4KO0 - chains A and B; structure by X-ray diffraction, 1.95 A resolution.

== Chain A ==
Protein: HIV-1 reverse transcriptase, p66 subunit
From: Human immunodeficiency virus type 1
Notes: EC 2.7.7.49; fragment: p66
UniProt: P03366 (POL_HV1B1); residues 1-555 here correspond to UniProt positions 600-1154 (UniProt number = residue number + 599)
Amino-acid sequence (557 residues; numbered -1 to 555; the number before each row is that of its first residue; numbers below 1 keep their minus sign (Met-1 is residue -1)):
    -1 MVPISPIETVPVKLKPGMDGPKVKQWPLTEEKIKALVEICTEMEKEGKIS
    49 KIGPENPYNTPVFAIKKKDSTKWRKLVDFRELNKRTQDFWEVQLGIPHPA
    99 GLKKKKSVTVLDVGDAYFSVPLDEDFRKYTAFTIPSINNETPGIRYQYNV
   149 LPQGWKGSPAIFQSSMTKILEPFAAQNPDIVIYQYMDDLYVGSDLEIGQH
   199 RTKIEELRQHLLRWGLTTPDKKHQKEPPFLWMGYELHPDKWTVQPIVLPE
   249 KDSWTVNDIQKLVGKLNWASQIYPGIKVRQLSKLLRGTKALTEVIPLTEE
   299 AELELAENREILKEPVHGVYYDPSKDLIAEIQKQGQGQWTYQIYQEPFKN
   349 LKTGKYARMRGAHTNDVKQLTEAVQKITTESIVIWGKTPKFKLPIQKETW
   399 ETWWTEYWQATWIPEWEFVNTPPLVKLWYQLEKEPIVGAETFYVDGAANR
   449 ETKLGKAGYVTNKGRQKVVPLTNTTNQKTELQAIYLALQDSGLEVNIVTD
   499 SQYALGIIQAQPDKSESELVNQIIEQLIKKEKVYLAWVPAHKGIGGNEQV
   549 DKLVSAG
Disordered / not traced: 555
Construct notes: expression tag (-1 to 0); engineered mutation Ala172 (Lys771 in P03366), Ala173 (Lys772 in P03366), Ser280 (Cys879 in P03366)
Residues lining bound ligands: JLJ (4-[(4-methoxypyrimidin-2-yl)amino]-2-[(3-methylbut-2-en-1-yl)oxy]benzonitrile): Pro95, Leu100, Lys101, Lys103, Val106, Val179, Ile180, Tyr181, Tyr188, Gly190, Pro225, Phe227, Trp229, Leu234, His235, Pro236, Tyr318
Curated features (UniProtKB/Swiss-Prot):
  - region: Phe227 to His235 (RT 'primer grip')
  - motif: Trp398 to Trp414 (Tryptophan repeat motif)
  - binding site (Mg(2+)): Asp110, Asp185, Asp186, Asp443, Glu478, Asp498, Asp549
  - site: Trp401 (Essential for RT p66/p51 heterodimerization), Trp414 (Essential for RT p66/p51 heterodimerization), Phe440, Tyr441 (Cleavage)
What the authors report for this chain:
  - binding site for JLJ: Lys101, Tyr181, Tyr188, Phe227, Trp229
  - mutagenesis - Y181C: decreased binding to JLJ (citing earlier work)

== Chain B ==
Protein: HIV-1 reverse transcriptase, p51 subunit
From: Human immunodeficiency virus type 1
Notes: EC 2.7.7.49; fragment: p51
UniProt: P03366 (POL_HV1B1); residues 1-428 here correspond to UniProt positions 600-1027 (UniProt number = residue number + 599)
Amino-acid sequence (428 residues; row label = number of the first residue in the row):
     1 PISPIETVPVKLKPGMDGPKVKQWPLTEEKIKALVEICTEMEKEGKISKI
    51 GPENPYNTPVFAIKKKDSTKWRKLVDFRELNKRTQDFWEVQLGIPHPAGL
   101 KKKKSVTVLDVGDAYFSVPLDEDFRKYTAFTIPSINNETPGIRYQYNVLP
   151 QGWKGSPAIFQSSMTKILEPFKKQNPDIVIYQYMDDLYVGSDLEIGQHRT
   201 KIEELRQHLLRWGLTTPDKKHQKEPPFLWMGYELHPDKWTVQPIVLPEKD
   251 SWTVNDIQKLVGKLNWASQIYPGIKVRQLSKLLRGTKALTEVIPLTEEAE
   301 LELAENREILKEPVHGVYYDPSKDLIAEIQKQGQGQWTYQIYQEPFKNLK
   351 TGKYARMRGAHTNDVKQLTEAVQKITTESIVIWGKTPKFKLPIQKETWET
   401 WWTEYWQATWIPEWEFVNTPPLVKLWYQ
Disordered / not traced: 1-4, 90-95, 216-223
Construct notes: engineered mutation Ser280 (Cys879 in P03366)
Curated features (UniProtKB/Swiss-Prot):
  - region: Phe227 to His235 (RT 'primer grip')
  - motif: Trp398 to Trp414 (Tryptophan repeat motif)
  - binding site (Mg(2+)): Asp110, Asp185, Asp186
  - site (Essential for RT p66/p51 heterodimerization): Trp401, Trp414

== Chain A / chain B interface ==
Residue-residue contacts (115):
  Val8(A) - Glu53(B)
  Pro9(A) - Glu53(B)
  Gln85(A) - Glu53(B)  hydrogen bond (side chain-backbone)
  Asp86(A) - Lys20(B)  salt bridge
  Asp86(A) - Pro55(B)
  Phe87(A) - Pro52(B)
  Phe87(A) - Pro55(B)
  Trp88(A) - Pro52(B)  hydrogen bond (backbone-backbone)
  Trp88(A) - Asn54(B)
  Trp88(A) - Pro55(B)
  Trp88(A) - Asn57(B)
  Trp88(A) - Thr131(B)
  Trp88(A) - Arg143(B)
  Val90(A) - Pro140(B)  hydrophobic
  Gly93(A) - Asn137(B)
  Ile94(A) - Asn137(B)
  Pro95(A) - Asn136(B)
  Pro95(A) - Asn137(B)
  His96(A) - Asn136(B)  hydrogen bond (backbone-side chain)
  Gly99(A) - Asn136(B)
  Gly99(A) - Glu138(B)
  Leu100(A) - Asn136(B)
  Leu100(A) - Glu138(B)
  Lys101(A) - Glu138(B)  salt bridge
  Ser162(A) - Pro52(B)
  Thr165(A) - Pro140(B)
  Tyr181(A) - Asn137(B)
  Tyr181(A) - Glu138(B)
  Gln182(A) - Pro140(B)
  Gln373(A) - Glu396(B)
  Gln373(A) - Thr397(B)  hydrogen bond
  Gln373(A) - Thr400(B)
  Gln373(A) - Trp401(B)  hydrogen bond
  Thr376(A) - Thr400(B)
  Thr376(A) - Trp401(B)
  Thr377(A) - Thr400(B)
  Ile380(A) - Pro25(B)  hydrophobic
  Ile380(A) - Leu26(B)
  Ile380(A) - Thr27(B)
  Val381(A) - Pro25(B)  hydrophobic
  Val381(A) - Ile135(B)
  Val381(A) - Asn136(B)  hydrogen bond (backbone-backbone)
  Ile382(A) - Ile135(B)
  Ile382(A) - Asn136(B)
  Trp383(A) - Ile135(B)
  Gly384(A) - Thr27(B)
  Gly384(A) - Glu28(B)  hydrogen bond (backbone-backbone)
  Gly384(A) - Ile135(B)
  Trp402(A) - Lys331(B)  hydrogen bond (backbone-side chain)
  Trp402(A) - His361(B)
  Trp402(A) - Thr362(B)
  Trp402(A) - Asp364(B)
  Tyr405(A) - Lys331(B)  hydrogen bond (backbone-side chain)
  Trp406(A) - Lys331(B)
  Trp406(A) - Val417(B)
  Trp406(A) - Asn418(B)
  Trp406(A) - Thr419(B)
  Trp406(A) - Pro420(B)
  Trp406(A) - Pro421(B)
  Gln407(A) - Lys331(B)  hydrogen bond (backbone-side chain)
  Gln407(A) - Asp364(B)
  Gln407(A) - Pro392(B)
  Gln407(A) - Ile393(B)
  Gln407(A) - Gln394(B)  hydrogen bond
  Gln407(A) - Val417(B)  hydrogen bond (side chain-backbone)
  Ala408(A) - Lys331(B)
  Ala408(A) - Asp364(B)
  Ala408(A) - Pro392(B)  hydrogen bond (backbone-backbone)
  Ala408(A) - Ile393(B)
  Thr409(A) - Asp364(B)  hydrogen bond (backbone-side chain)
  Thr409(A) - Val365(B)
  Trp410(A) - Thr362(B)
  Trp410(A) - Asn363(B)
  Trp410(A) - Val365(B)  hydrophobic
  Trp410(A) - Trp401(B)
  Trp410(A) - Tyr405(B)
  Pro412(A) - Trp401(B)  hydrophobic
  Pro433(A) - Asn255(B)
  Pro433(A) - Thr290(B)
  Val435(A) - Thr290(B)
  Thr439(A) - Lys287(B)
  Thr439(A) - Ala288(B)
  Thr439(A) - Leu289(B)  hydrogen bond (side chain-backbone)
  Tyr441(A) - Val254(B)
  Tyr441(A) - Gln258(B)
  Tyr441(A) - Thr286(B)
  Tyr441(A) - Lys287(B)  hydrogen bond (side chain-backbone)
  Val458(A) - Thr286(B)
  Thr459(A) - Thr286(B)
  Asn460(A) - Thr286(B)
  Asn460(A) - Lys287(B)
  Asn460(A) - Ala288(B)
  Asn494(A) - Leu289(B)
  Val496(A) - Leu289(B)  hydrophobic
  Gln500(A) - Leu422(B)
  Gly504(A) - Pro420(B)
  Tyr532(A) - Asn255(B)  hydrogen bond
  Tyr532(A) - Leu289(B)  hydrophobic
  Trp535(A) - Leu422(B)
  Val536(A) - Gln258(B)
  Pro537(A) - Gly262(B)
  Pro537(A) - Asn265(B)
  Lys540(A) - Asn265(B)
  Lys540(A) - Val276(B)
  Lys540(A) - Ser280(B)  hydrogen bond (backbone-side chain)
  Gly541(A) - Ser280(B)
  Gly541(A) - Leu283(B)
  Gly541(A) - Arg284(B)
  Ile542(A) - Leu283(B)
  Gly543(A) - Leu283(B)  hydrogen bond (backbone-backbone)
  Gly543(A) - Arg284(B)
  Gly543(A) - Gly285(B)
  Gly544(A) - Gly285(B)  hydrogen bond (backbone-backbone)
  Gly544(A) - Thr286(B)
  Gln547(A) - Gly285(B)
Interface residues without a listed pair, chain A (68 interface residues in all): Lys11, Ala158, Ile159, Ile180, Met357, Thr369, Thr386, Thr403, Ile434, Gln507, Ala508, Ala534, Glu546
Interface residues without a listed pair, chain B (59 interface residues in all): Tyr56, Lys126, Val261, Lys281, Trp337, Leu368, Trp426
From the paper, about this interface:
  - residue pairs: Lys101(A)-Glu138(B) (salt bridge)

== In short ==
68 residues of chain A face 59 of chain B across their interface, with 20 hydrogen bonds and 2 salt bridges.
Among the polar pairs are Asp86(A)-Lys20(B), Lys101(A)-Glu138(B) and Gln85(A)-Glu53(B). The paper describes a
salt bridge between Lys101(A) and Glu138(B). The paper reports a binding site for JLJ at Lys101(A), Tyr181(A)
and Tyr188(A) among others; Y181C of chain A reduces binding to JLJ.
Here chain A is HIV-1 reverse transcriptase, p66 subunit and chain B is HIV-1 reverse transcriptase, p51
subunit, both from Human immunodeficiency virus type 1. Entry 4KO0 (CRYSTAL STRUCTURE OF HIV-1 REVERSE
TRANSCRIPTASE (RT) IN COMPLEX WITH an anilinylpyrimidine derivative (JLJ-135)) was determined by X-ray
diffraction, deposited together with 4KKO.
